Entry 2E1R (X-ray diffraction, 3.15 A resolution); this record covers chain A.

Chain A:
Protein: Elongation factor 2
From: Saccharomyces cerevisiae
UniProt: P32324 (EF2_YEAST); residue numbers follow UniProt; this construct covers 1-842
Amino-acid sequence (842 residues; row label = number of the first residue in the row):
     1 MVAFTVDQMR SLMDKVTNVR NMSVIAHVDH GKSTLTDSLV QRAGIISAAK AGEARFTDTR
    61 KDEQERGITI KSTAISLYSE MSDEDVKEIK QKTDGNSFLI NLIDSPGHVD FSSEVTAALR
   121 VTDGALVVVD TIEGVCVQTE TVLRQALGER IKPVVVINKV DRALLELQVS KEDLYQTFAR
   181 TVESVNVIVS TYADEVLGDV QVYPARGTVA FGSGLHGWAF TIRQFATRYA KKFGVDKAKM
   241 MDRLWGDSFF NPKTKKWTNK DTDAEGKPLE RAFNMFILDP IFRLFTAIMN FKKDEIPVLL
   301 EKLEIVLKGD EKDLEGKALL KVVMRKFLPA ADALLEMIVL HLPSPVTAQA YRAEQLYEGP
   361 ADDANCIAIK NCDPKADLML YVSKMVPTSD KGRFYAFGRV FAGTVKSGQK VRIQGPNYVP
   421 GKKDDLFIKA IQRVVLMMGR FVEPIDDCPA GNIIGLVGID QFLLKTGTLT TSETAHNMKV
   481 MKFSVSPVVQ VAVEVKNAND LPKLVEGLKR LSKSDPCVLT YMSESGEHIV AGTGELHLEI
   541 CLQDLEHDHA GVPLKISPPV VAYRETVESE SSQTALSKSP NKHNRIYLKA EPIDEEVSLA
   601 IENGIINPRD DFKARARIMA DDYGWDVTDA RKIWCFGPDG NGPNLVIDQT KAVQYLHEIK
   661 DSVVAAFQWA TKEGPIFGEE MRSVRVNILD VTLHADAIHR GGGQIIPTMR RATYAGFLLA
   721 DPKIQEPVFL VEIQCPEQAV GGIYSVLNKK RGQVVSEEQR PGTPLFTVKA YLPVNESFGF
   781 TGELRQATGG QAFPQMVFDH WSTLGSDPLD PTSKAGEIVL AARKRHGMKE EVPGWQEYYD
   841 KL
Not modelled in the structure: 51-64
Small-molecule neighbours:
  - GDP (guanosine-5'-diphosphate): H27, V28, D29, H30, G31, K32, S33, T34, N158, K159, D161, R162, S213, G214, L215
  - SOD ((1S,4S,5S,6R,9S,11S)-6-chloro-9-formyl-13-isopropyl-5-methyl-2-({[(3ar,5r,7r ,7as)-7-methyl-3-methylenehexahydro-2H-furo[2,3-c]pyran-5-yl]oxy}methyl)tetr acyclo[7.4.0.02,11.04,8]tridec-12-ene-1-carboxylic aci): P487, V488, Q490, L519, Y521, M522, S523, E524, S525, I529, P559, V560, V561, A562, R564, P727, F729, V774, M796, F798, W801

In short:
Bound to chain A: compound SOD and GDP.
Chain A is Elongation factor 2 (Saccharomyces cerevisiae); the structure, Structure of eEF2 in complex with a
sordarin derivative, was determined by X-ray diffraction together with 2NPF from the same study.
